3FHV - chains A and C of the 3 polymer chains in the assembly; structure by X-ray diffraction, 1.90 A resolution.

[Chain A]
Protein: Prepilin
Organism: Salmonella typhi
UniProt: Q8Z1L1 (Q8Z1L1_SALTI); residues 26-181 here correspond to UniProt positions 56-211 (UniProt number = residue number + 30)
Chain sequence (156 residues; row label = number of the first residue in the row):
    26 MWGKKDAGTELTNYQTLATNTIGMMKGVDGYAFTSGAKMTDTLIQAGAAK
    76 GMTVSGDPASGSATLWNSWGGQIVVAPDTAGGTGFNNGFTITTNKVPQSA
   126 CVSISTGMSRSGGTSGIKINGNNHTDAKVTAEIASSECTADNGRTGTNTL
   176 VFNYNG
Not modelled in the structure: 26-31
Disulfides: Cys126-Cys163

[Chain C]
Protein: cftr peptide
Chain sequence (10 residues; row label = number of the first residue in the row):
   108 SYDPDNKEER
Modified positions: Tyr109 (D-tyrosine; DTY); Pro111 (D-proline; DPR); Glu116 (D-glutamic acid; DGL); Arg117 (D-arginine; DAR)

[How chain A and chain C interact]
Pairs across the interface (17):
  Ile69(A) with Ser108(C), hydrogen bond (backbone-backbone); Tyr109(C); Asp110(C)
  Gln70(A) with Tyr109(C); Asp110(C); Pro111(C)
  Gly72(A) with Ser108(C); Tyr109(C); Pro111(C)
  Ala73(A) with Ser108(C)
  Ala74(A) with Ser108(C)
  Lys75(A) with Ser108(C), hydrogen bond (backbone-side chain); Asp112(C), salt bridge; Asn113(C), hydrogen bond (side chain-backbone); Glu116(C)
  Val79(A) with Tyr109(C)
  Pro83(A) with Tyr109(C)
Interface residues without a listed pair, chain A (10 interface residues in all): Leu68, Ala71

[Summary]
The interface between chain A and chain C involves 10 residues on one side and 7 on the other; the contacts
include 3 hydrogen bonds and 1 salt bridge. Polar contacts include Lys75(A)-Asp112(C), Lys75(A)-Ser108(C) and
Lys75(A)-Asn113(C).
Chain A is Prepilin (Salmonella typhi) and chain C is cftr peptide; the structure, Structural basis of
Salmonella typhi type IVb PilS and cystic fibrosis transmembrane conductance regulator (CFTR) interaction, was
determined by X-ray diffraction together with 3FHU from the same study.
